Entry 6IXT (X-ray diffraction, 1.78 A resolution); this record covers chains A and B.

[Chain A (and B)]
Name: Isocitrate dehydrogenase
Organism: Ostreococcus tauri
Notes: chain B of this document is another copy of the same molecule, construct and numbering; everything in this record applies to it too
Reference sequence: A0A1Y5IEA9 (A0A1Y5IEA9_OSTTA); residues 20-429 here correspond to UniProt positions 61-470 (UniProt number = residue number + 41)
Chain sequence (418 residues; numbered 12 to 429; the number before each row is that of its first residue):
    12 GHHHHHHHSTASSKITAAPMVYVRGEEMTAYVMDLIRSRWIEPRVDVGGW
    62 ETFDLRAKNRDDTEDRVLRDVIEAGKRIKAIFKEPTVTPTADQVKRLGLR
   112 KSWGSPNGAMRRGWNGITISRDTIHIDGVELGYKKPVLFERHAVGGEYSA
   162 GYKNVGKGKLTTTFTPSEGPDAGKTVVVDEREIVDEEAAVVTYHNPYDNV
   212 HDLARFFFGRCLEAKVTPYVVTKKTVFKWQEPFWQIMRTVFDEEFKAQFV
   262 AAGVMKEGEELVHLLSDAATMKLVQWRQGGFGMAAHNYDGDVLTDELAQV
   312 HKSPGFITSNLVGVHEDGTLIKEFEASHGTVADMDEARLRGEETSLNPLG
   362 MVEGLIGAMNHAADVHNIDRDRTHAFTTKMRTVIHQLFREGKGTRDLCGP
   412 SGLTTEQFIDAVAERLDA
Not modelled in the structure: 12-23, 429
Differences from the reference sequence: expression tag (12-19)
Metal / ion sites: Mg2+: Asp302, Asp306 (shared with Asp278(B) of chain B)
Ligand contacts: NAD (nicotinamide-adenine-dinucleotide): His339, Gly340, Thr341, Val342, Asp344, Met345, Ser356, Leu357, Asn358

[Chain A / chain B interface]
Residue-residue contacts (149; chain A residue first):
  Glu158(A) - Tyr204(B)  hydrogen bond
  Glu158(A) - Phe238(B)
  Glu158(A) - Trp240(B)
  Tyr159(A) - Lys234(B)
  Tyr159(A) - Val237(B)  hydrophobic
  Tyr159(A) - Phe238(B)
  Ser160(A) - Arg192(B)  hydrogen bond (backbone-side chain)
  Ala161(A) - Arg192(B)
  Ala161(A) - Trp240(B)  hydrophobic
  Gly162(A) - Asp190(B)
  Gly162(A) - Arg192(B)
  Tyr163(A) - Val189(B)
  Tyr163(A) - Lys239(B)
  Tyr163(A) - Trp240(B)  hydrophobic
  Lys164(A) - Val187(B)
  Lys164(A) - Val189(B)
  Asn165(A) - Trp240(B)
  Asn165(A) - Pro243(B)
  Val166(A) - Phe175(B)  hydrophobic
  Gly167(A) - Phe175(B)
  Lys168(A) - Phe175(B)
  Lys168(A) - Pro177(B)
  Lys168(A) - Ser178(B)  hydrogen bond (backbone-backbone)
  Lys168(A) - Glu179(B)
  Gly169(A) - Phe175(B)
  Gly169(A) - Thr176(B)
  Gly169(A) - Ser178(B)
  Lys170(A) - Thr174(B)
  Lys170(A) - Phe175(B)
  Lys170(A) - Thr176(B)  hydrogen bond (backbone-backbone)
  Leu171(A) - Thr173(B)
  Leu171(A) - Thr174(B)
  Leu171(A) - Thr203(B)
  Thr172(A) - Thr172(B)
  Thr172(A) - Thr173(B)
  Thr172(A) - Thr174(B)  hydrogen bond (backbone-backbone)
  Thr173(A) - Leu171(B)
  Thr173(A) - Thr172(B)
  Thr173(A) - Thr173(B)  hydrogen bond
  Thr173(A) - Thr203(B)  hydrogen bond
  Thr174(A) - Lys170(B)
  Thr174(A) - Leu171(B)
  Thr174(A) - Thr172(B)  hydrogen bond (backbone-backbone)
  Phe175(A) - Val166(B)  hydrophobic
  Phe175(A) - Gly167(B)
  Phe175(A) - Lys168(B)
  Phe175(A) - Gly169(B)
  Phe175(A) - Lys170(B)
  Phe175(A) - Leu171(B)
  Phe175(A) - Ile194(B)  hydrophobic
  Thr176(A) - Gly169(B)
  Thr176(A) - Lys170(B)  hydrogen bond (backbone-backbone)
  Pro177(A) - Lys168(B)
  Ser178(A) - Lys168(B)  hydrogen bond (backbone-backbone)
  Ser178(A) - Gly169(B)
  Asp190(A) - Gly162(B)
  Asp190(A) - Thr203(B)
  Arg192(A) - Ser160(B)  hydrogen bond (side chain-backbone)
  Arg192(A) - Ala161(B)
  Arg192(A) - Gly162(B)
  Arg192(A) - Thr203(B)
  Arg192(A) - Tyr204(B)
  Arg192(A) - His205(B)  hydrogen bond
  Ile194(A) - Phe175(B)  hydrophobic
  Ile194(A) - His205(B)
  Asp196(A) - Pro207(B)
  Asp196(A) - Tyr208(B)  hydrogen bond (side chain-backbone)
  Asp196(A) - Asp209(B)  hydrogen bond (side chain-backbone)
  Glu197(A) - Asp209(B)  hydrogen bond (backbone-side chain)
  Glu198(A) - Pro207(B)
  Glu198(A) - Tyr208(B)  hydrogen bond (backbone-backbone)
  Glu198(A) - Asp209(B)  hydrogen bond (backbone-side chain)
  Glu198(A) - His212(B)  salt bridge
  Glu198(A) - Ile247(B)
  Ala199(A) - Asn206(B)
  Ala200(A) - His205(B)
  Ala200(A) - Asn206(B)  hydrogen bond (backbone-backbone)
  Ala200(A) - Trp240(B)
  Val201(A) - Tyr204(B)
  Val202(A) - Val202(B)
  Val202(A) - Thr203(B)
  Val202(A) - Tyr204(B)  hydrogen bond (backbone-backbone)
  Val202(A) - Trp240(B)
  Thr203(A) - Leu171(B)
  Thr203(A) - Thr173(B)  hydrogen bond
  Thr203(A) - Asp190(B)
  Thr203(A) - Arg192(B)
  Thr203(A) - Val202(B)
  Thr203(A) - Thr203(B)  hydrogen bond
  Tyr204(A) - Glu158(B)  hydrogen bond
  Tyr204(A) - Arg192(B)
  Tyr204(A) - Val201(B)
  Tyr204(A) - Val202(B)  hydrogen bond (backbone-backbone)
  His205(A) - Arg192(B)  hydrogen bond
  His205(A) - Ile194(B)
  His205(A) - Ala200(B)
  Asn206(A) - Ala199(B)
  Asn206(A) - Ala200(B)  hydrogen bond (backbone-backbone)
  Pro207(A) - Asp196(B)
  Pro207(A) - Glu198(B)
  Tyr208(A) - Asp196(B)  hydrogen bond (backbone-side chain)
  Tyr208(A) - Glu198(B)  hydrogen bond (backbone-backbone)
  Asp209(A) - Asp196(B)  hydrogen bond (backbone-side chain)
  Asp209(A) - Glu197(B)  hydrogen bond (side chain-backbone)
  Asp209(A) - Glu198(B)  hydrogen bond (side chain-backbone)
  His212(A) - Glu198(B)  salt bridge
  Lys234(A) - Tyr159(B)
  Lys234(A) - Tyr299(B)
  Lys234(A) - Asp302(B)  salt bridge
  Val237(A) - Tyr159(B)  hydrophobic
  Phe238(A) - Glu158(B)
  Phe238(A) - Tyr159(B)
  Phe238(A) - Tyr299(B)  hydrophobic
  Lys239(A) - Tyr163(B)
  Trp240(A) - Glu158(B)
  Trp240(A) - Ala161(B)  hydrophobic
  Trp240(A) - Tyr163(B)  hydrophobic
  Trp240(A) - Asn165(B)  hydrogen bond (backbone-side chain)
  Trp240(A) - Ala200(B)
  Trp240(A) - Val202(B)
  Pro243(A) - Asn165(B)
  Ile247(A) - Glu198(B)
  Ser277(A) - Tyr299(B)  hydrogen bond
  Asp278(A) - Asp302(B)
  Asp278(A) - Val303(B)
  Asp278(A) - Asp306(B)
  Thr281(A) - Val303(B)
  Thr281(A) - Glu307(B)
  Met282(A) - Asp306(B)
  Met282(A) - Gln310(B)
  Met282(A) - Pro315(B)  hydrophobic
  Val285(A) - Gln310(B)
  Tyr299(A) - Lys234(B)
  Tyr299(A) - Phe238(B)  hydrophobic
  Tyr299(A) - Ser277(B)  hydrogen bond
  Tyr299(A) - Asp300(B)  hydrogen bond
  Asp300(A) - Tyr299(B)  hydrogen bond
  Asp302(A) - Lys234(B)  salt bridge
  Asp302(A) - Asp278(B)
  Val303(A) - Ser277(B)
  Val303(A) - Thr281(B)
  Asp306(A) - Asp278(B)
  Asp306(A) - Met282(B)
  Glu307(A) - Thr281(B)
  Glu307(A) - Glu307(B)
  Gln310(A) - Met282(B)
  Gln310(A) - Val285(B)
  Gln310(A) - Gln286(B)
  Pro315(A) - Met282(B)  hydrophobic
Other interface residues (no listed pair), chain A (66 interface residues in all): Glu179, Val189, Val195, Asn210, Gln286, Ala309, Val311
Other interface residues (no listed pair), chain B (65 interface residues in all): Lys164, Asn210, Val311

[Overview]
66 residues of chain A face 65 of chain B across their interface, with 35 hydrogen bonds and 4 salt bridges.
Among the polar pairs are Glu198(A)-His212(B), Lys234(A)-Asp302(B) and Glu158(A)-Tyr204(B). Chain A binds NAD.
Asp302(A) and Asp306(A) coordinate Mg2+.
Chain A and chain B are both Isocitrate dehydrogenase (Ostreococcus tauri); the structure, Crystal structure
of isocitrate dehydrogenase from Ostreococcus tauri in complex with NAD+ and Mg2+, was determined by X-ray
diffraction, deposited together with 7E2W, 6IXL and 6IXN.
